Entry 8Z86 (electron microscopy, 3.87 A resolution); this record covers chains H and L of the 3 polymer chains in the assembly.

Chain H:
Molecule: CR9 heavy chain
From: Homo sapiens
Amino-acid sequence (115 residues; numbered 2 to 116; the number before each row is that of its first residue):
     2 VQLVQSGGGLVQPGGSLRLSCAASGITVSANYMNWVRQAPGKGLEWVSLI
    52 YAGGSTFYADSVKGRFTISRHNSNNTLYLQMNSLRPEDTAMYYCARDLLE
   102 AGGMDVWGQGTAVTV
Cystine bridges: Cys22-Cys95

Chain L:
Molecule: CR9 light chain
From: Homo sapiens
Amino-acid sequence (107 residues; numbered 1 to 107; the number before each row is that of its first residue):
     1 ELVLTQSPGTLSLSPGERATLSCRASLSVSSNFLAWYQQKPGQAPRLLVY
    51 GASSRATDIPDRISGSGSGTDFTLNISRLEPEDFAVYYCQYSDGSSWTFG
   101 QGTRLEI
Cystine bridges: Cys23-Cys89

Interface between chain H and chain L:
Residue-residue contacts (15):
  Gln39(H) with Gln39(L), hydrogen bond
  Gly44(H) with Tyr88(L)
  Leu45(H) with Tyr88(L); Phe99(L), hydrophobic
  Trp47(H) with Trp97(L)
  Leu50(H) with Trp97(L), hydrophobic
  Tyr52(H) with Trp97(L)
  Leu100(H) with Trp97(L), hydrophobic
  Glu101(H) with Asn32(L); Tyr50(L)
  Ala102(H) with Tyr50(L), hydrophobic
  Gly103(H) with Leu47(L)
  Gly104(H) with Leu47(L)
  Asp106(H) with Pro45(L)
  Val107(H) with Ala44(L)
Also at the interface, not in a pair above, chain H (20 interface residues in all): Asn35, Lys43, Glu46, Phe58, Tyr94, Asp98, Trp108
Also at the interface, not in a pair above, chain L (15 interface residues in all): Phe33, Tyr37, Gln43, Gln90, Gly94, Gly100

Summary:
20 residues of chain H face 15 of chain L across their interface, with 1 hydrogen bond. Its one
hydrogen-bonded contact is Gln39(H)-Gln39(L).
Here chain H is CR9 heavy chain and chain L is CR9 light chain, both from Homo sapiens. Entry 8Z86 (BA.5 RBD
in complex with CR9) was determined by electron microscopy (same publication as 8XSD).
